PDB entry 1XXW | X-ray diffraction, 2.70 A resolution | chains A and B

[Chain A]
Protein: Phospholipase A2 isoform 1
Source organism: Naja sagittifera
Notes: EC 3.1.1.4
UniProtKB: P60043 (PA21B_NAJSG); residues 1-119 here correspond to UniProt positions 8-126 (UniProt number = residue number + 7)
Sequence (119 residues; row label = number of the first residue in the row; note: 1 number in that range is skipped by the numbering (no residue carries it; nothing is unmodelled there)):
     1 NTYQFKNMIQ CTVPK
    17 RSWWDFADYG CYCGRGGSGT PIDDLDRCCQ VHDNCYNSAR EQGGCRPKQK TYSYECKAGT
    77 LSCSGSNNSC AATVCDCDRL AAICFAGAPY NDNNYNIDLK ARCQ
Disulfides: C11-C72, C27-C119, C29-C45, C44-C100, C51-C93, C61-C86, C79-C91
Metal / ion sites: Zn2+: D24, N112 (shared with D24(B) of chain B)

[Chain B]
Protein: Phospholipase A2 isoform 2
Source organism: Naja sagittifera
Notes: EC 3.1.1.4
UniProtKB: P60044 (PA22_NAJSG); residues 1-119 here correspond to UniProt positions 8-126 (UniProt number = residue number + 7)
Sequence (119 residues; each row starts with the number of its first residue; note: 1 number in that range is skipped by the numbering (no residue carries it; nothing is unmodelled there)):
     1 NRWQFKNMIS CTVPS
    17 RSWWDFADYG CYCGRGGSGT PVDDLDRCCQ VHDNCYNEAE KISGCNPRFR TYSYECTAGT
    77 LTCTGRNNAC AASVCDCDRL AAICFAGAPY NDNNYNIDLQ ARCN
Disulfides: C11-C72, C27-C119, C29-C45, C44-C100, C51-C93, C61-C86, C79-C91
Metal / ion sites: Zn2+: D24 (shared with D24(A), N112(A) of chain A)

[Chain A / chain B interface]
Contacting residue pairs - 31 pairs, chain A then chain B:
  S18(A) with Q116(B)
  W20(A) with S34(B); L115(B); Q116(B); N120(B)
  D21(A) with Q116(B)
  D24(A) with D24(B)
  R31(A) with D24(B), salt bridge; G26(B); C27(B); C29(B), hydrogen bond (side chain-backbone); R31(B); G32(B), hydrogen bond (side chain-backbone)
  G32(A) with R31(B), hydrogen bond (backbone-side chain)
  S34(A) with W20(B)
  D49(A) with R31(B), salt bridge
  N53(A) with F65(B)
  R56(A) with N62(B)
  R62(A) with E56(B), salt bridge
  Y111(A) with D114(B), hydrogen bond; Q116(B), hydrogen bond
  N112(A) with N112(B), hydrogen bond (side chain-backbone); I113(B)
  I113(A) with N112(B), hydrogen bond (backbone-side chain)
  D114(A) with Y111(B), hydrogen bond; N112(B)
  L115(A) with D24(B)
  K116(A) with W20(B); D21(B), salt bridge; Y111(B)
  Q120(A) with W20(B)
Other interface residues (no listed pair), chain A (21 interface residues in all): A23, G30, C119
Other interface residues (no listed pair), chain B (24 interface residues in all): A23, G30, N53, K57, C119

[Summary]
Chain A and chain B form an interface of 21 and 24 residues respectively; the contacts include 8 hydrogen
bonds and 4 salt bridges. Among the polar pairs are R31(A)-D24(B), D49(A)-R31(B) and R62(A)-E56(B). D24(A),
N112(A) and D24(B) coordinate Zn2+.
Here chain A is Phospholipase A2 isoform 1 and chain B is Phospholipase A2 isoform 2, both from Naja
sagittifera. Entry 1XXW (Structure of zinc induced heterodimer of two calcium free isoforms of phospholipase
A2 from Naja naja ...) was determined by X-ray diffraction.
